Entry 7O4B (X-ray diffraction, 2.59 A resolution); this record covers chain A.

[Chain A]
Name: Penicillin-binding protein 1
Organism: Staphylococcus aureus subsp. aureus COL
Reference sequence: A0A0H2WVW5 (A0A0H2WVW5_STAAC); numbering as in UniProt (aligned over 65-713)
Sequence (650 residues; row label = number of the first residue in the row):
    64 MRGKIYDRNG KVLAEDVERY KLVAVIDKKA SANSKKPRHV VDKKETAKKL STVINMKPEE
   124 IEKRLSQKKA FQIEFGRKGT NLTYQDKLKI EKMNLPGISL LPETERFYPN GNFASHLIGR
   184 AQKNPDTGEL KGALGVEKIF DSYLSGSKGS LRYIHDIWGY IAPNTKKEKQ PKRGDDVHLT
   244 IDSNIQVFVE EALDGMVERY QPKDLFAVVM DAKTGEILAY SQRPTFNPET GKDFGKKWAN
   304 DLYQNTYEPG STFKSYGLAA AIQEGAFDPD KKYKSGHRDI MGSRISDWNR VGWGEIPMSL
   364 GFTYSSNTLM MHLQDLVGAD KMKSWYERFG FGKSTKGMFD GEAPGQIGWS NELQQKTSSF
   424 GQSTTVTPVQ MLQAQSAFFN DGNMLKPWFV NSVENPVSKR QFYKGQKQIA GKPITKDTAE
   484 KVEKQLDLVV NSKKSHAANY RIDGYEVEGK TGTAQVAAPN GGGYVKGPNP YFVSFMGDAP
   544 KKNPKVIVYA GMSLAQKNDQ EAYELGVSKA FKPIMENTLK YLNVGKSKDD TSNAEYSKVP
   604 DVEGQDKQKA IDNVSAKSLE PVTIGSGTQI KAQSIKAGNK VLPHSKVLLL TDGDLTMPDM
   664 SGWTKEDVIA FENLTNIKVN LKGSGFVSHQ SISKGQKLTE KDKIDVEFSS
Not modelled in the structure: 210-232, 590-713
Covalently attached groups: open form - penicillin g (PNM) linked to Ser314
Sequence notes: initiating methionine (64)
Residues lining bound ligands: open form - penicillin g (PNM): Gly313, Lys317, Trp351, Ser368, Asn370, Phe423, Gln425, Lys513, Thr514, Gly515, Thr516, Tyr534, Tyr566
What the authors report for this chain:
  - conformationally variable residues (loop rearrangement, order/disorder transition, side-chain flip): Gly209 to Gly237, Trp351, Asn370, His499, Gln518
  - binding site for open form - penicillin g: Ser314, Trp351, Ser368, Phe423, Gln425, His499, Thr514, Tyr566
  - catalytic residues: Ser314 (citing earlier work)

[Summary]
Open form - penicillin g is covalently linked to Ser314. From the paper: the catalytic residue Ser314; a
binding site for open form - penicillin g at Ser314, Trp351 and Ser368 among others.
Chain A is Penicillin-binding protein 1 (Staphylococcus aureus subsp. aureus COL); the structure, Crystal
structure of Penicillin-Binding Protein 1 (PBP1) from Staphylococcus aureus in complex with penicillin G, was
determined by X-ray diffraction together with 7O49, 7O4A, 7O4C and 7OK9 from the same study.
